2RR1 - chains 1 and 2 of the 4 polymer chains in the assembly; structure by X-ray diffraction, 3.00 A resolution.

# Chain 1
Name: Human rhinovirus 14 coat protein (subunit VP1)
Source organism: Human rhinovirus 14
UniProt: P03303 (POLG_HRV14); residues 1-289 here correspond to UniProt positions 567-855 (UniProt number = residue number + 566)
Amino-acid sequence (289 residues; numbered 1 to 289; the number before each row is that of its first residue):
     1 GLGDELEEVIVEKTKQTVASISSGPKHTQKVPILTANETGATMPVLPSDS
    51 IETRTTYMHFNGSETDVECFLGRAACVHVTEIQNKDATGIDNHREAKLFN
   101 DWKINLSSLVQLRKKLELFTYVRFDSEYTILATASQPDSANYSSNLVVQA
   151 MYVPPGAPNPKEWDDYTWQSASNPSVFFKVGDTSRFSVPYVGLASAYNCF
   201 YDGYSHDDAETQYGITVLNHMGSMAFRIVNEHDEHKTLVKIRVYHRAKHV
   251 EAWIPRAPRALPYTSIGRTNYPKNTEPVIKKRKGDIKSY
Not modelled in the structure: 1-16
Residues lining bound ligands: compound i(R) (W8R; 5-(7-(5-hydro-4-methyl-2-oxazolyl)phenoxy)heptyl)-3-methyl isoxazole): I104, N105, L106, S107, L116, V122, F124, Y128, A150, Y152, P174, S175, V176, F186, V188, V191, Y197, N198, C199, I215, N219, M221, M224

# Chain 2
Name: Human rhinovirus 14 coat protein (subunit VP2)
Source organism: Human rhinovirus 14
UniProt: P03303 (POLG_HRV14); residues 1-262 here correspond to UniProt positions 69-330 (UniProt number = residue number + 68)
Amino-acid sequence (262 residues; row label = number of the first residue in the row):
     1 SPNVEACGYSDRVQQITLGNSTITTQEAANAVVCYAEWPEYLPDVDASDV
    51 NKTSKPDTSVCRFYTLDSKTWTTGSKGWCWKLPDALKDMGVFGQNMFFHS
   101 LGRSGYTVHVQCNATKFHSGCLLVVVIPEHQLASHEGGNVSVKYTFTHPG
   151 ERGIDLSSANEVGGPVKDVLYNMNGTLLGNLLIFPHQFINLRTNNTATIV
   201 IPYINSVPIDSMTRHNNVSLMVIPIAPLTVPTGATPSLPITVTIAPMCTE
   251 FSGIRSKSIVPQ
Not modelled in the structure: 1-7
Differences from the reference sequence: conflict L170 (Ile239 in P03303)

# Interface between chain 1 and chain 2
Residue-residue contacts (105):
  N37(1) - F188(2)
  E38(1) - Q187(2)
  E38(1) - F188(2)  hydrogen bond (backbone-backbone)
  E38(1) - N190(2)
  E38(1) - T193(2)  hydrogen bond
  E38(1) - N194(2)
  T39(1) - A29(2)
  T39(1) - V32(2)
  T39(1) - Q187(2)
  G40(1) - H186(2)
  T120(1) - E129(2)
  Y121(1) - E129(2)  hydrogen bond
  Y121(1) - I204(2)
  Y121(1) - N205(2)
  Y121(1) - S206(2)
  A194(1) - S206(2)
  A194(1) - V207(2)  hydrophobic
  S195(1) - S206(2)  hydrogen bond (backbone-backbone)
  N198(1) - E129(2)
  N198(1) - S206(2)  hydrogen bond
  F200(1) - E129(2)
  F200(1) - Q131(2)
  Y201(1) - E129(2)
  Y201(1) - Q131(2)
  Y201(1) - R214(2)
  Y201(1) - H215(2)
  D202(1) - K81(2)  salt bridge
  D202(1) - E129(2)  hydrogen bond (backbone-side chain)
  D202(1) - H130(2)
  D202(1) - Q131(2)
  D202(1) - H215(2)
  D202(1) - N216(2)  hydrogen bond (backbone-backbone)
  G203(1) - R214(2)
  G203(1) - H215(2)
  Y204(1) - V142(2)  hydrogen bond (side chain-backbone)
  Y204(1) - K143(2)
  Y204(1) - Y144(2)  hydrogen bond (side chain-backbone)
  Y204(1) - T147(2)  hydrogen bond
  Y204(1) - H148(2)
  Y204(1) - R214(2)  hydrogen bond (backbone-backbone)
  S205(1) - R214(2)  hydrogen bond (backbone-side chain)
  H206(1) - R214(2)
  D207(1) - Y144(2)  hydrogen bond
  D207(1) - T213(2)  hydrogen bond
  D207(1) - R214(2)  hydrogen bond (side chain-backbone)
  D207(1) - V260(2)
  D207(1) - P261(2)
  D208(1) - Y144(2)
  D208(1) - P261(2)
  A209(1) - P261(2)
  E210(1) - K143(2)  salt bridge
  Q212(1) - S141(2)
  Y213(1) - H130(2)
  Y213(1) - Q131(2)
  Y213(1) - L132(2)  hydrogen bond (side chain-backbone)
  Y213(1) - S141(2)
  Y213(1) - V142(2)
  Y213(1) - T147(2)
  G214(1) - Q131(2)
  I254(1) - Y35(2)
  I254(1) - P128(2)  hydrophobic
  I254(1) - I204(2)  hydrophobic
  P255(1) - I183(2)  hydrophobic
  P255(1) - F184(2)
  R256(1) - P128(2)  hydrogen bond (side chain-backbone)
  R256(1) - E129(2)  hydrogen bond (side chain-backbone)
  R256(1) - I183(2)
  R256(1) - F184(2)
  A257(1) - T176(2)
  A257(1) - N180(2)
  A257(1) - I183(2)
  P258(1) - T176(2)
  P258(1) - N180(2)
  R259(1) - N174(2)  hydrogen bond (side chain-backbone)
  R259(1) - G175(2)
  R259(1) - T176(2)
  A260(1) - G175(2)  hydrogen bond (backbone-backbone)
  A260(1) - L177(2)  hydrophobic
  L261(1) - Y171(2)  hydrophobic
  L261(1) - G175(2)  hydrogen bond (backbone-backbone)
  T264(1) - G138(2)  hydrogen bond (side chain-backbone)
  S265(1) - G138(2)
  S265(1) - N139(2)
  G267(1) - Q131(2)
  R268(1) - Q131(2)
  R268(1) - N139(2)
  T269(1) - Q131(2)  hydrogen bond (side chain-backbone)
  T269(1) - L132(2)  hydrogen bond (side chain-backbone)
  T269(1) - A133(2)  hydrogen bond (side chain-backbone)
  T269(1) - N174(2)
  N270(1) - A133(2)
  N270(1) - S134(2)  hydrogen bond (side chain-backbone)
  N270(1) - G137(2)  hydrogen bond (side chain-backbone)
  N270(1) - G138(2)  hydrogen bond (side chain-backbone)
  N270(1) - N139(2)
  N270(1) - V140(2)  hydrogen bond (side chain-backbone)
  Y271(1) - G137(2)
  Y271(1) - V166(2)
  Y271(1) - D168(2)  hydrogen bond
  Y271(1) - Y171(2)
  Y271(1) - G175(2)
  K273(1) - H135(2)
  K273(1) - E136(2)
  V278(1) - Y171(2)
  I279(1) - L170(2)  hydrophobic
Interface residues without a listed pair, chain 1 (45 interface residues in all): A196, T211, I215, T275
Interface residues without a listed pair, chain 2 (53 interface residues in all): N30, I127, M173

# Overview
Chain 1 and chain 2 form an interface of 45 and 53 residues respectively; the contacts include 30 hydrogen
bonds and 2 salt bridges. Among the polar pairs are D202(1)-K81(2), E210(1)-K143(2) and E38(1)-T193(2). Chain
1 binds compound i(R).
Chain 1 is Human rhinovirus 14 coat protein (subunit VP1) and chain 2 is Human rhinovirus 14 coat protein
(subunit VP2), both from Human rhinovirus 14; the structure, Structural analysis of antiviral agents that
interact with the capsid of human rhinoviruses, was determined by X-ray diffraction (same publication as 1R08,
2R04, 2R06, 2R07, 2RM2, 2RS1, 2RS3 and 2RS5).
